8JB0 - chains T and U of the 24 polymer chains in the assembly; structure by electron microscopy, 4.20 A resolution (low resolution: residue-level contacts below are approximate; hydrogen-bond / salt-bridge calls are withheld).

== Chain T (and U) ==
Molecule: Bacterioferritin
Source organism: Streptomyces coelicolor
Notes: EC 1.16.3.1; chain U of this document is another copy of the same molecule, construct and numbering; everything in this record applies to it too
UniProt: Q9S2N0 (BFR_STRCO); residues 1-167 here = UniProt positions 1-167
Sequence (167 residues; numbered 1 to 167; the number before each row is that of its first residue):
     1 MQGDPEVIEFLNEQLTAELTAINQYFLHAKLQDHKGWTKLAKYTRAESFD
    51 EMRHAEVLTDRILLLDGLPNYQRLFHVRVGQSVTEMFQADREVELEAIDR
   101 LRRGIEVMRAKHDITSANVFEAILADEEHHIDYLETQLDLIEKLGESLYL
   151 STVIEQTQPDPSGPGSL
Not modelled in the structure: 163-167 (chain U: 158-167)
Swiss-Prot annotation at these positions:
  - binding site (Fe cation): Glu18, Glu51, His54, Glu94, Glu127, His130
  - binding site (heme b): Met52
Metal / ion sites: Fe2+ near Glu51 (its only coordinating residue here)
Reported in the primary citation:
  - mutagenesis - K42A: decreased binding to Fe ion

== How chain T and chain U interact ==
Pairs across the interface - 29 pairs, chain T then chain U:
  Asn23(T) - Tyr71(U)
  Phe26(T) - Glu56(U)
  Phe26(T) - Tyr71(U)
  Leu27(T) - Pro69(U)
  Leu27(T) - Tyr71(U)
  Lys30(T) - Glu56(U)
  Lys30(T) - Thr59(U)
  Lys30(T) - Asp60(U)
  Lys30(T) - Leu63(U)
  His34(T) - Leu63(U)
  Met52(T) - Met52(U)
  Glu56(T) - Phe26(U)
  Glu56(T) - Arg45(U)
  Thr59(T) - Lys30(U)
  Asp60(T) - Lys30(U)
  Leu63(T) - Lys30(U)
  Leu63(T) - Leu31(U)
  Leu63(T) - His34(U)
  Tyr71(T) - Asn23(U)
  Tyr71(T) - Phe26(U)
  Tyr71(T) - Leu27(U)
  Gln72(T) - Phe75(U)
  Gln72(T) - His76(U)
  Gln72(T) - Val77(U)
  Leu74(T) - Tyr71(U)
  Leu74(T) - Gln72(U)
  Phe75(T) - Gln72(U)
  His76(T) - Gln72(U)
  Val77(T) - Gln72(U)
Other interface residues (no listed pair), chain T (17 interface residues in all): Leu31
Other interface residues (no listed pair), chain U (19 interface residues in all): Leu74

== Summary ==
The interface between chain T and chain U involves 17 residues on one side and 19 on the other. From UniProt:
6 Fe cation-binding residues and heme b-binding residue Met52(T) on chain T. From the paper: K42A of chain T
reduces binding to Fe ion.
Both chains are Bacterioferritin (Streptomyces coelicolor). Entry 8JB0 (Cryo-EM structure of Holo form of
ScBfr in C1 symmetry) was determined by electron microscopy (same publication as 8JAX, 7Y6F, 7Y6G, 7Y6P and
5XX9).
